PDB entry 1Y4S | X-ray diffraction, 2.90 A resolution | chains A and B

[Chain A (and B)]
Protein: Chaperone protein htpG
Source organism: Escherichia coli
Notes: chain B of this document is another copy of the same molecule, construct and numbering; everything in this record applies to it too
UniProtKB: P0A6Z3 (HTPG_ECOLI); residues 1-559 here = UniProt positions 1-559
Amino-acid sequence (559 residues; numbered 1 to 559; the number before each row is that of its first residue):
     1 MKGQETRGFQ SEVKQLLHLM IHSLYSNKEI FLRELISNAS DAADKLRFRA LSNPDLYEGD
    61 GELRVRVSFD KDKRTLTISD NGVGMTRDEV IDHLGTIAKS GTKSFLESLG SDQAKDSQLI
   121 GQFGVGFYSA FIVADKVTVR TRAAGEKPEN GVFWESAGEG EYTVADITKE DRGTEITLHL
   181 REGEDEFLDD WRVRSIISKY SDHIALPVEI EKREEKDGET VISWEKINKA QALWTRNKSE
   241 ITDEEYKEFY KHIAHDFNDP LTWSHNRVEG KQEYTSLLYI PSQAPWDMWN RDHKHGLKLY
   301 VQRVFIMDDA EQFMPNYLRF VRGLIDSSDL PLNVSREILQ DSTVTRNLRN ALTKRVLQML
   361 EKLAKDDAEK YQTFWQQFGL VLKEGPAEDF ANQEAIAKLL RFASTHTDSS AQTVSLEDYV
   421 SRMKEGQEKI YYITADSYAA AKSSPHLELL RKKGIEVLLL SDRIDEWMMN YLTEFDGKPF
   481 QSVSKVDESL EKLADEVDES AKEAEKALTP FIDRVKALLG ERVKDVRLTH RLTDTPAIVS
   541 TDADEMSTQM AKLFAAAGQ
Disordered / not traced: 109-116, 484-559
UniProt features mapped onto this chain:
  - binding site (ATP): N38, D80, F127, T174, H255
Metal / ion sites: Mg2+: E34, N38 (together with ADP)
Residues lining bound ligands: ADP (adenosine-5'-diphosphate): E34, N38, A39, A42, D80, M85, H93, V125, G126, F127, T174, I176, H255
Reported in the primary citation:
  - binding site for ADP: E34, N38, A42, D80, M85, H93, V125, G126, F127, H255
  - Mg2+ coordination: E34, N38
  - conformationally variable residues (helix shift, loop rearrangement): M1 to S26, D92 to T96, T96 to V125

[Interface between chain A and chain B]
Contacting residue pairs - 12 pairs, chain A then chain B:
  N237(A) with E428(B)
  K238(A) with E428(B)
  S239(A) with G426(B), hydrogen bond (side chain-backbone); Q427(B), hydrogen bond (side chain-backbone)
  R355(A) with E474(B), salt bridge
  Q358(A) with E394(B), hydrogen bond; D476(B)
  E394(A) with K354(B), salt bridge
  T473(A) with K271(B)
  D476(A) with Q358(B)
  G477(A) with R355(B); Q358(B), hydrogen bond (backbone-side chain)
Interface residues without a listed pair, chain A (14 interface residues in all): N266, E269, K365, E428, E474
Interface residues without a listed pair, chain B (16 interface residues in all): R267, N392, E417, E425, K429, G477

[In short]
14 residues of chain A face 16 of chain B across their interface; the contacts include 4 hydrogen bonds and 2
salt bridges. Among the polar pairs are R355(A)-E474(B), E394(A)-K354(B) and S239(A)-G426(B). From the paper:
a binding site for ADP at E34(A), N38(A) and A42(A) among others; Mg2+ coordination by E34(A) and N38(A).
Chain A and chain B are both Chaperone protein htpG (Escherichia coli); the structure, Conformation
rearrangement of heat shock protein 90 upon ADP binding, was determined by X-ray diffraction together with
1Y4U from the same study.
